8HAK - chains C and K of the 11 polymer chains in the assembly; structure by electron microscopy, 4.50 A resolution (low resolution: residue-level contacts below are approximate; hydrogen-bond / salt-bridge calls are withheld).

Chain C:
Protein: Histone H2A type 1-B/E
Source organism: Homo sapiens
UniProtKB: P04908 (H2A1B_HUMAN); residues 1-129 here correspond to UniProt positions 2-130 (UniProt number = residue number + 1)
Chain sequence (129 residues; each row starts with the number of its first residue):
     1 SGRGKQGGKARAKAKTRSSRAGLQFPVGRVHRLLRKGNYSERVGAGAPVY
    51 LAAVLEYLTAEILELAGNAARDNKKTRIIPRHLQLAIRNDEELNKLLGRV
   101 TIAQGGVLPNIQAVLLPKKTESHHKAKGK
Unresolved in the structure: 1-13, 119-129
Curated features (UniProtKB/Swiss-Prot):
  - modified residue: Ser-1 (N-acetylserine), Arg-3 (Citrulline), Lys-5 (N6-(2-hydroxyisobutyryl)lysine), Lys-9 (N6-(2-hydroxyisobutyryl)lysine), Lys-13 (N6-(beta-hydroxybutyryl)lysine), Lys-36 (N6-(2-hydroxyisobutyryl)lysine), Lys-74 (N6-(2-hydroxyisobutyryl)lysine), Lys-75 (N6-(2-hydroxyisobutyryl)lysine), Lys-95 (N6-(2-hydroxyisobutyryl)lysine), Gln-104 (N5-methylglutamine), Lys-118 (N6-(2-hydroxyisobutyryl)lysine), Lys-119 (N6-crotonyllysine), Thr-120 (Phosphothreonine), Lys-125 (N6-crotonyllysine)
  - cross-link (Glycyl lysine isopeptide (Lys-Gly)): Lys-13 (interchain with G-Cter in ubiquitin), Lys-15 (interchain with G-Cter in ubiquitin), Lys-119 (interchain with G-Cter in ubiquitin)

Chain K:
Molecule: 180-nt DNA strand
Source organism: Homo sapiens
Sequence (180 nucleotides; each row starts with the number of its first residue):
     1 ATCCGTCCGTTACCGCCATCAATATCCACCTGCAGATTCTACCAAAAGTG
    51 TATTTGGAAACTGCTCCATCAAAAGGCATGTTCAGCTGAATTCAGCTGAA
   101 CATGCCTTTTGATGGAGCAGTTTCCAAATACACTTTTGGTAGAATCTGCA
   151 GGTGGATATTGATGGCGGTAACGGACGGAT
Unresolved in the structure: 1-17, 163-180

How chain C and chain K interact:
Contacting residue pairs (13):
  Lys-15(C) / DG48(K)
  Lys-15(C) / DT49(K)
  Thr-16(C) / DG48(K)
  Arg-17(C) / DG48(K)
  Arg-17(C) / DT49(K)
  Arg-20(C) / DT49(K)
  Gly-28(C) / DA47(K)
  Gly-28(C) / DG48(K)
  Arg-29(C) / DA47(K)
  Arg-32(C) / DA46(K)
  Arg-32(C) / DA47(K)
  Arg-42(C) / DG56(K)
  Arg-77(C) / DA36(K)
Other interface residues (no listed pair), chain C (12 interface residues in all): Ala-14, Ser-18, Lys-74
Other interface residues (no listed pair), chain K (7 interface residues in all): DC27

Overview:
The interface between chain C and chain K involves 12 residues on one side and 7 on the other.
Chain C is Histone H2A type 1-B/E and chain K is a 180-nt DNA strand, both from Homo sapiens; the structure,
Cryo-EM structure of the p300 catalytic core bound to the H4K12acK16ac nucleosome, class 4 (4.5 angstrom ...,
was determined by electron microscopy, deposited together with 8HAG, 8HAH, 8HAI, 8HAJ, 8HAL, 8HAM and 8HAN.
